Entry 9EBH (electron microscopy, 3.60 A resolution); this record covers chains A and E of the 5 polymer chains in the assembly.

[Chain A]
Name: Guanine nucleotide-binding protein G(i) subunit alpha-1
From: Homo sapiens
UniProt: P63096 (GNAI1_HUMAN); residues 1-354 here = UniProt positions 1-354
Chain sequence (354 residues; numbered 1 to 354; the number before each row is that of its first residue):
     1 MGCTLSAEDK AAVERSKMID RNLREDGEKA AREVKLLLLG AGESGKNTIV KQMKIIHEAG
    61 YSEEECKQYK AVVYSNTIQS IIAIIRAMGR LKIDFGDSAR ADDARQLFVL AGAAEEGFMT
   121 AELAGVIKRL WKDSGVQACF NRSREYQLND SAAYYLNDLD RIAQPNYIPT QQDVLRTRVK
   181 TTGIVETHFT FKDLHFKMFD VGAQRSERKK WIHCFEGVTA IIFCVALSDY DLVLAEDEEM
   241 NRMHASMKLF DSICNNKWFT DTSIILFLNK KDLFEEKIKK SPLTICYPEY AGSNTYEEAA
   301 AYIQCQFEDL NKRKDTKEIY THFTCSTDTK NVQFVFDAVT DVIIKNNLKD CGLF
Unresolved in the structure: 1-3, 42-45, 55-181, 234-239
Differences from the reference sequence: engineered mutation N47 (Ser in P63096), A203 (Gly in P63096), A245 (Glu in P63096), S326 (Ala in P63096)
Curated features (UniProtKB/Swiss-Prot):
  - region: K35 to K46, T48 (G1 motif), D173 to T181 (G2 motif), F196 to G202, Q204, R205 (G3 motif), I265 to D272 (G4 motif), T324, C325, T327 to T329 (G5 motif)
  - binding site (GTP): E43 to K46, T48, S151, L175 to T181, D200 to G202, Q204, N269 to D272
  - binding site (Mg(2+)): T181
  - modified residue: R178 (ADP-ribosylarginine), Q204 (Deamidated glutamine), C351 (ADP-ribosylcysteine)
  - lipidation: G2 (N-myristoyl glycine), C3 (S-palmitoyl cysteine)
  - natural variant: G40 (G40C: In NEDHISB; G40R: In NEDHISB), G45 (G45D: In NEDHISB), T48 (T48I: In NEDHISB; T48K: In NEDHISB), Q52 (Q52P: In NEDHISB), S75 (deletion: In NEDHISB; uncertain significance), Q172 (deletion: In NEDHISB), D173 (D173V: In NEDHISB), E186 to F189 (deletion: In NEDHISB; uncertain significance), C224 (C224Y: In NEDHISB), K270 (K270N: In NEDHISB; K270R: In NEDHISB), D272 (D272G: In NEDHISB), V332 (V332E: In NEDHISB; uncertain significance)
  - mutagenesis: G42 (G42R: Abolishes switch to an activated conformation and dissociation from beta and gamma subunits upon GTP binding. Abolishes interaction with RGS family members), E116 (E116L: Enhances interaction (inactive GDP-bound) with RGS14), Q147 (Q147L: Enhances interaction (inactive GDP-bound) with RGS14)

[Chain E]
Name: Antibody fragment scFv16|Mus musculus (10090)
From: Mus musculus
Notes: antibody fragment or engineered binder
Chain sequence (248 residues; each row starts with the number of its first residue):
     1 DVQLVESGGG LVQPGGSRKL SCSASGFAFS SFGMHWVRQA PEKGLEWVAY ISSGSGTIYY
    61 ADTVKGRFTI SRDDPKNTLF LQMTSLRSED TAMYYCVRSI YYYGSSPFDF WGQGTTLTVS
   121 SGGGGSGGGG SGGGGSDIVM TQATSSVPVT PGESVSISCR SSKSLLHSNG NTYLYWFLQR
   181 PGQSPQLLIY RMSNLASGVP DRFSGSGSGT AFTLTISRLE AEDVGVYYCM QHLEYPLTFG
   241 AGTKLELK
Unresolved in the structure: 1, 119-134, 248
Cystine bridges: C159-C229

[Chain A / chain E interface]
Residue-residue contacts (24; chain A residue first):
  L5(A) - H167(E)
  S6(A) - H167(E)  hydrogen bond (backbone-side chain)
  S6(A) - Y173(E)  hydrogen bond
  A7(A) - H232(E)
  A7(A) - L233(E)
  A7(A) - Y235(E)  hydrophobic
  E8(A) - Y101(E)
  E8(A) - P107(E)
  E8(A) - Y173(E)
  E8(A) - Y175(E)  hydrogen bond
  E8(A) - R191(E)  salt bridge
  E8(A) - H232(E)  salt bridge
  D9(A) - N169(E)  hydrogen bond
  D9(A) - Y173(E)
  A11(A) - Y101(E)  hydrophobic
  A12(A) - Y101(E)
  E14(A) - S52(E)  hydrogen bond
  E14(A) - S53(E)
  E14(A) - G56(E)
  E14(A) - T57(E)  hydrogen bond
  R15(A) - I100(E)
  R15(A) - Y101(E)
  R15(A) - Y102(E)
  M18(A) - S53(E)  hydrogen bond
Also at the interface, not in a pair above, chain A (11 interface residues in all): T4
Also at the interface, not in a pair above, chain E (21 interface residues in all): S30, S31, Y50, G54, E234

[In short]
Chain A and chain E form an interface of 11 and 21 residues respectively, with 7 hydrogen bonds and 2 salt
bridges. Polar pairs include E8(A)-R191(E), E8(A)-H232(E) and S6(A)-H167(E). UniProt lists 21 GTP-binding
residues, Mg2+-binding residue T181(A) and 3 mutagenesis sites on chain A.
Chain A is Guanine nucleotide-binding protein G(i) subunit alpha-1 (Homo sapiens) and chain E is Antibody
fragment scFv16|Mus musculus (10090) (Mus musculus); the structure, Human adenosine A3 receptor Gi1 complex
bound to adenosine, was determined by electron microscopy, deposited together with 9EBI.
